PDB entry 6JLY | X-ray diffraction, 3.50 A resolution | chains B and H of the 12 polymer chains in the assembly

== Chain B ==
Molecule: Translation initiation factor eIF-2B subunit alpha
Organism: Schizosaccharomyces pombe (strain 972 / ATCC 24843)
Reference sequence: Q9USP0 (EI2BA_SCHPO); numbering as in UniProt (aligned over 1-341)
Sequence (341 residues; numbered 1 to 341; the number before each row is that of its first residue):
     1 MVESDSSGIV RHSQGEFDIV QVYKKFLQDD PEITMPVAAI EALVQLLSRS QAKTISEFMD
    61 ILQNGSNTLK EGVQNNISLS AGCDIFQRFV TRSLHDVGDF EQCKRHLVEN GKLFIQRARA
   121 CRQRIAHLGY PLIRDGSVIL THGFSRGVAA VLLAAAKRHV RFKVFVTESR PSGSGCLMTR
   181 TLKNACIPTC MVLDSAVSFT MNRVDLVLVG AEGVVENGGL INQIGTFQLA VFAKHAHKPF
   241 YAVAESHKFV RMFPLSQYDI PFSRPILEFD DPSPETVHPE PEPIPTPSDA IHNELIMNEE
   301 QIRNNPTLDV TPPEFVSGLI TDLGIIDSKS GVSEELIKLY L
Not modelled in the structure: 1-14, 278-288

== Chain H ==
Molecule: Probable translation initiation factor eIF-2B subunit delta
Organism: Schizosaccharomyces pombe (strain 972 / ATCC 24843)
Reference sequence: Q09924 (EI2BD_SCHPO); numbering as in UniProt (aligned over 1-467)
Sequence (467 residues; numbered 1 to 467; the number before each row is that of its first residue):
     1 MGFSAEQAKK DGKDQSPVSE SSSVGGTSPA TASSVVSPNE PKLSGKEAKA LKKARKQASR
    61 RAKAEAAAAN NPPGVSEEKK VAIPNKNSNQ QKKASKQNPQ NSPETDANLQ EKKIFEEKQV
   121 SIFSHLDWRR RRTTENIPKD IHPAVIRLGL KLANYKIFGS NQRCIDLLKT FKIVIQDYQT
   181 PYGTTLSRHL TTHINSQIAY LVSTRPLSIS MGNAIRFLKL EISVLDIDLT DDEGKELLLE
   241 KIDSYIRDRI IIAGQVIVQA ATEKIQDGDV ILTYLHSSTV NDVLIHAKNV GKKFRVVVVD
   301 SRPEFEGRVC LKLLTEHGIE CTYVMISALS YIMQEVTKIF LGGHAMLSNG ALYSRAGTSL
   361 ISLLGHESNV PVIACCESYK FTERIQLDSL VYNELAPGDQ LVNMGVDDFE EKPGVLANWK
   421 SVKNLKLLSL KYDVTPPRLI TVCVCEMGLL PSTSVPAIIN EFKQVYA
Not modelled in the structure: 1-104
UniProt features mapped onto this chain:
  - modified residue: Ser-16 (Phosphoserine), Ser-19 (Phosphoserine), Ser-21 (Phosphoserine), Ser-23 (Phosphoserine), Thr-27 (Phosphothreonine), Ser-28 (Phosphoserine), Ser-37 (Phosphoserine)
  - mutagenesis: Asp-248 (D248K: Increases guanyl-nucleotide exchange factor activity on eIF2)

== How chain B and chain H interact ==
Pairs across the interface - 10 pairs, chain B then chain H:
  Phe-253(B) with Lys-264(H); Val-442(H), hydrophobic; Leu-449(H)
  Leu-255(B) with Lys-338(H); Pro-371(H)
  Asp-259(B) with Lys-264(H), salt bridge; Gln-266(H), hydrogen bond
  Ser-330(B) with Thr-453(H); Ser-454(H)
  Ser-333(B) with Pro-451(H)
Also at the interface, not in a pair above, chain B (9 interface residues in all): Glu-216, Pro-254, Lys-329, Glu-334
Also at the interface, not in a pair above, chain H (11 interface residues in all): Leu-450, Ala-457

== In short ==
Chain B and chain H form an interface of 9 and 11 residues respectively; the contacts include 1 hydrogen bond
and 1 salt bridge. Polar pairs include Asp-259(B)/Lys-264(H) and Asp-259(B)/Gln-266(H). UniProt lists one
mutagenesis site on chain H.
Chain B is Translation initiation factor eIF-2B subunit alpha and chain H is Probable translation initiation
factor eIF-2B subunit delta, both from Schizosaccharomyces pombe (strain 972 / ATCC 24843); the structure,
eIF2a - eIF2B complex, was determined by X-ray diffraction (same publication as 6K71, 6K72 and 6JLZ).
